2ZZB - chains A and B; structure by X-ray diffraction, 3.20 A resolution.

== Chain A (and B) ==
Name: Thioredoxin reductase 1, cytoplasmic
From: Homo sapiens
Notes: EC 1.8.1.9; fragment: residues (-13)-499; engineered mutation(s): SeCys498Cys; chain B of this document is another copy of the same molecule, construct and numbering; everything in this record applies to it too
UniProtKB: Q16881 (TRXR1_HUMAN); residues 0-499 here correspond to UniProt positions 150-649 (UniProt number = residue number + 150)
Chain sequence (513 residues; row label = number of the first residue in the row; numbers below 1 keep their minus sign (Met-13 is residue -13)):
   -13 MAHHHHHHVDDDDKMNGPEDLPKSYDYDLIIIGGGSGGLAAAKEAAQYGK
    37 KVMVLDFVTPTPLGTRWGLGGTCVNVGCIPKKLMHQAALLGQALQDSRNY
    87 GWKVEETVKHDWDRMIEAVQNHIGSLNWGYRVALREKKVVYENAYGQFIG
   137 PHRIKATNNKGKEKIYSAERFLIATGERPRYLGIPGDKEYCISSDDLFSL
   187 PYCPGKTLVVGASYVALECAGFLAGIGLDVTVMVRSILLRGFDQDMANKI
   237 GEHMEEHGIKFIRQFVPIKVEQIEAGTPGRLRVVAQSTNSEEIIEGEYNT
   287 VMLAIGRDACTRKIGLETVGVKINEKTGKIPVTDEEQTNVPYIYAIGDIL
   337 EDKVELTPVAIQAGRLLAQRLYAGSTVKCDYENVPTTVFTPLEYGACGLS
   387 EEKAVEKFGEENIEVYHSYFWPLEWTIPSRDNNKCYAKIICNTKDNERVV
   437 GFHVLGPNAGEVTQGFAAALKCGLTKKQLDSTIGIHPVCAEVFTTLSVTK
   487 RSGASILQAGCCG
Disordered / not traced: -13 to 9 (chain B: -13 to 8, 494-499)
Disulfide bonds: Cys59-Cys64
Sequence notes: expression tag (-13 to -1)
Small-molecule neighbours: FAD (flavin-adenine dinucleotide): Ile18, Gly19, Gly20, Gly21, Ser22, Gly23, Gly24, Leu41, Asp42, Phe43, Val44, Gly57, Thr58, Cys59, Val62, Gly63, Cys64, Lys67, Ala130, Tyr131, Gly132, Ala160, Thr161, Gly162, Ser180, Phe184, Tyr200, Val201, Arg293, Ile300, Ile332, Gly333, Asp334, Glu341, Leu342, Thr343, Pro344, Ala346
Swiss-Prot annotation at these positions:
  - active site: His472 (Proton acceptor)
  - binding site (FAD): Ser22, Gly23, Asp42, Phe43, Thr58, Cys59, Gly63 to Lys67, Tyr131, Gly132, Thr161, Tyr200, Asp334, Glu341 to Thr343, His472
  - binding site (NADP(+)): Arg166, Ala198 to Glu204, Arg221, Ser222, Arg226 to Phe228, Gly292, Arg293, Lys315, Glu341
  - modified residue: Lys68 (N6-succinyllysine), Tyr131 (Phosphotyrosine)

== Interface between chain A and chain B ==
Residue-residue contacts - 149 pairs, chain A then chain B:
  Cys59(A) with His472(B)
  Cys64(A) with His472(B); Pro473(B)
  Ile65(A) with Leu409(B), hydrophobic
  Lys68(A) with Leu409(B); Glu410(B), salt bridge; Pro473(B), hydrogen bond (side chain-backbone)
  Leu69(A) with Tyr86(B); Leu409(B); Thr412(B); Ile413(B), hydrophobic
  Gln72(A) with Tyr86(B); Glu410(B)
  Ala73(A) with Tyr86(B); Trp88(B), hydrogen bond (backbone-side chain)
  Leu76(A) with Ala79(B); Tyr86(B), hydrophobic; Trp88(B)
  Gly77(A) with Trp88(B)
  Ala79(A) with Leu76(B); Ala79(B), hydrophobic
  Leu80(A) with Leu80(B), hydrophobic; Ser83(B); Trp88(B), hydrophobic; Val90(B), hydrophobic
  Ser83(A) with Leu76(B)
  Asn85(A) with Ala104(B)
  Tyr86(A) with Leu69(B); Gln72(B); Ala73(B); Leu76(B), hydrophobic; His96(B), hydrogen bond (backbone-side chain); Met101(B)
  Gly87(A) with Lys95(B); His96(B); Asp97(B), hydrogen bond (backbone-backbone)
  Trp88(A) with Ala73(B), hydrogen bond (side chain-backbone); Leu76(B); Gly77(B); Val94(B); Lys95(B); His96(B); Gly211(B)
  Lys89(A) with Val94(B); Lys95(B), hydrogen bond (backbone-backbone)
  Val90(A) with Leu80(B), hydrophobic; Val94(B), hydrophobic
  Glu91(A) with Lys89(B); Glu91(B)
  Val94(A) with Lys89(B); Val90(B), hydrophobic
  Lys95(A) with Gly87(B); Trp88(B); Lys89(B), hydrogen bond (backbone-backbone)
  His96(A) with Tyr86(B), hydrogen bond (side chain-backbone); Gly87(B); Trp88(B)
  Asp97(A) with Gly87(B), hydrogen bond (backbone-backbone); Lys89(B)
  Arg100(A) with Arg84(B); Asn85(B), hydrogen bond
  Met101(A) with Tyr86(B)
  Ala104(A) with Asn85(B); Ile413(B), hydrophobic
  His108(A) with Thr412(B)
  Gly211(A) with Trp88(B)
  Pro344(A) with Ile469(B); Gly470(B); His472(B)
  Val345(A) with Ile469(B)
  Gln348(A) with Asp466(B), hydrogen bond (side chain-backbone); Ile469(B)
  Val370(A) with Ile469(B), hydrophobic
  Pro371(A) with Ile469(B); Ile471(B), hydrophobic
  Thr373(A) with Ile471(B)
  Leu409(A) with Lys68(B); Leu69(B), hydrophobic
  Glu410(A) with Lys68(B), salt bridge; Gln72(B)
  Thr412(A) with His108(B)
  Ile413(A) with Leu69(B), hydrophobic; Ala104(B); Val105(B)
  Asn444(A) with Asn444(B), hydrogen bond
  Gly446(A) with Ile471(B); Val474(B)
  Glu447(A) with Glu447(B); Val448(B); Val474(B); Cys475(B), hydrogen bond (side chain-backbone); Ala476(B), hydrogen bond (side chain-backbone)
  Val448(A) with Glu447(B)
  Thr449(A) with Ile471(B)
  Gln450(A) with Phe452(B); Thr468(B); Ile469(B), hydrogen bond (side chain-backbone); Gly470(B); Ile471(B), hydrogen bond (side chain-backbone); Ala476(B); Glu477(B)
  Gly451(A) with Gly451(B); Phe452(B)
  Phe452(A) with Gly451(B)
  Ala454(A) with Phe452(B), hydrophobic; Leu460(B); Thr468(B)
  Ala455(A) with Cys458(B), hydrogen bond (backbone-side chain)
  Lys457(A) with Gln464(B); Ser467(B); Thr468(B)
  Cys458(A) with Ala455(B), hydrogen bond (side chain-backbone); Cys458(B), disulfide; Leu460(B); Gln464(B)
  Leu460(A) with Cys458(B)
  Gln464(A) with Lys457(B), hydrogen bond (side chain-backbone); Cys458(B)
  Leu465(A) with Ala454(B), hydrophobic
  Asp466(A) with Gln348(B), hydrogen bond (backbone-side chain)
  Ser467(A) with Lys457(B)
  Thr468(A) with Ala453(B); Ala454(B); Lys457(B)
  Ile469(A) with Pro344(B), hydrophobic; Val345(B); Gln348(B); Val370(B), hydrophobic; Pro371(B); Gln450(B)
  Gly470(A) with Pro344(B); Gln450(B)
  Ile471(A) with Pro371(B), hydrophobic; Thr372(B); Thr373(B); Gly446(B); Thr449(B); Gln450(B), hydrogen bond (backbone-side chain)
  His472(A) with Cys64(B); Ile65(B); Pro344(B)
  Pro473(A) with Lys68(B), hydrogen bond (backbone-side chain)
  Val474(A) with Gly446(B); Glu447(B)
  Cys475(A) with Glu447(B), hydrogen bond (backbone-side chain)
  Ala476(A) with Glu447(B), hydrogen bond (backbone-side chain); Gln450(B)
  Glu477(A) with Gln450(B)
  Thr480(A) with Gln450(B)
Other interface residues (no listed pair), chain A (75 interface residues in all): Asp82, Val105, Ile212, Thr343, Asp366, Thr372, Phe375, Ala453, Gly459
Other interface residues (no listed pair), chain B (76 interface residues in all): Cys59, Asp82, Arg100, Ile212, Cys365, Asp366, Phe375, Trp407, Gly459, Thr480
Cross-chain cystine bridges: Cys458(A)-Cys458(B)

== Overview ==
Chain A and chain B form an interface of 75 and 76 residues respectively; the contacts include 1 disulfide
bond, 24 hydrogen bonds and 2 salt bridges. Polar pairs include Lys68(A)-Glu410(B), Lys68(A)-Pro473(B) and
Ala73(A)-Trp88(B). Ligands of chain A: flavin-adenine dinucleotide.
Both chains are Thioredoxin reductase 1, cytoplasmic (Homo sapiens). Entry 2ZZB (Crystal structure of human
thioredoxin reductase I and terpyridine platinum(II)) was determined by X-ray diffraction, deposited together
with 2ZZ0 and 2ZZC.
